7MIT - chains A and E of the 5 polymer chains in the assembly; structure by electron microscopy, 3.40 A resolution.

# Chain A
Molecule: ATP-sensitive inward rectifier potassium channel 8
Organism: Rattus norvegicus
Reference sequence: Q63664 (KCNJ8_RAT); residues 1-424 here = UniProt positions 1-424
Chain sequence (424 residues; row label = number of the first residue in the row):
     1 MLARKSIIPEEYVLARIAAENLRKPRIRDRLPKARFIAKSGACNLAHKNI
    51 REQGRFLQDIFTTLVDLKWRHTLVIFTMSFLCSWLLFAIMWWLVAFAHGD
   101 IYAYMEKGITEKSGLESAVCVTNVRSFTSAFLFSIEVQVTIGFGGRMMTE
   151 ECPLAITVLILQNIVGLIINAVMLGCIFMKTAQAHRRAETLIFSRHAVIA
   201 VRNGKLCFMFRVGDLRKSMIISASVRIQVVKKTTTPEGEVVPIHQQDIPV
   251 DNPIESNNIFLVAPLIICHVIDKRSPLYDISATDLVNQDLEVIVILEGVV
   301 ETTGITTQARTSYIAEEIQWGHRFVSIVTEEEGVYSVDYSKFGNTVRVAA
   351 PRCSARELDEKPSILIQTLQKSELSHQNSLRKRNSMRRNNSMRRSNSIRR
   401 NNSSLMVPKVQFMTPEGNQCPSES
Unresolved in the structure: 365-424
Cystine bridges: Cys-120/Cys-152
Ion coordination: K+ site 1: Thr-140 (shared with 1 residue of chain B; 1 residue of chain C; 1 residue of chain D); K+ site 2: Ile-141, Gly-142 (shared with 2 residues of chain B; 2 residues of chain C; 2 residues of chain D); K+ site 3: Gly-142, Phe-143 (shared with 2 residues of chain B; 2 residues of chain C; 2 residues of chain D)
Ligand contacts:
  - ATP (adenosine-5'-triphosphate), molecule 1: Asn-49, Ile-50, Arg-51
  - ATP, molecule 2: Ile-192, Phe-193, Arg-195, Leu-215, Tyr-339, Ser-340, Phe-342, Gly-343, Asn-344
  - Glyburide (GBM; 5-chloro-N-(2-{4-[(cyclohexylcarbamoyl)sulfamoyl]phenyl}ethyl)-2-methoxybenzamide): Met-1, Leu-2, Arg-4
  - phosphatidyl serine (P5S; O-[(R)-{[(2R)-2,3-bis(octadecanoyloxy)propyl]oxy}(hydroxy)phosphoryl]-L-serine), molecule 1: Leu-57, Gln-58, Phe-61, Ser-79, Ser-83, Ile-160, Leu-161, Ile-164, Ile-169, Val-172
  - phosphatidyl serine (P5S), molecule 2: Lys-68, Trp-69, Arg-70, Leu-73, Val-74, Thr-77, Met-78, Leu-81
  - phosphatidylethanolamine (PTY), molecule 1: Thr-63, Leu-67, His-71
  - phosphatidylethanolamine (PTY), molecule 2: Met-90, Leu-93, Val-94, Ala-97, His-98, Leu-154, Thr-157, Val-158
UniProt features mapped onto this chain:
  - motif: Thr-140 to Gly-145 (Selectivity filter)
  - site: Asn-170 (Role in the control of polyamine-mediated channel gating and in the blocking by intracellular magnesium)
  - modified residue: Ser-6 (Phosphoserine)
What the authors report for this chain:
  - contacts within the chain: Tyr-104/Asn-123
  - binding site for phosphatidyl serine: Arg-70

# Chain E
Molecule: Isoform SUR2B of ATP-binding cassette sub-family C member 9
Organism: Rattus norvegicus
Reference sequence: Q63563 (ABCC9_RAT), isoform Q63563-2; residues 1-1545 here = UniProt positions 1-1545
Chain sequence (1545 residues; row label = number of the first residue in the row):
     1 MSLSFCGNNISSYNIYHGVLQNPCFVDALNLVPHVFLLFITFPILFIGWG
    51 SQSSKVQIHHNTWLHFPGHNLRWILTFALLFVHVCEIAEGIVSDSQRASR
   101 HLHLFMPAVMGFVATTTSIVYYHNIETSNFPKLLLALFLYWVMAFITKTI
   151 KLVKYWQLGWGMSDLRFCITGVMVILNGLLMAVEINVIRVRRYVFFMNPQ
   201 KVKPPEDLQDLGVRFLQPFVNLLSKATYWWMNTLIISAHRKPIDLKAIGK
   251 LPIAMRAVTNYVCLKEAYEEQKKKAADHPNRTPSIWLAMYRAFGRPILLS
   301 STFRYLADLLGFAGPLCISGIVQRVNEPKNNTTRFSETLSSKEFLENAHV
   351 LAVLLFLALILQRTFLQASYYVTIETGINLRGALLAMIYNKILRLSTSNL
   401 SMGEMTLGQINNLVAIETNQLMWFLFLCPNLWAMPVQIIMGVILLYNLLG
   451 SSALVGAAVIVLLAPIQYFIATKLAEAQKSTLDYSTERLKKTNEILKGIK
   501 LLKLYAWEHIFCKSVEETRMKELSSLKTFALYTSLSIFMNAAIPIAAVLA
   551 TFVTHAYASGNNLKPAEAFASLSLFHILVTPLFLLSTVVRFAVKAIISVQ
   601 KLNEFLLSDEIGEDSWRTGEGTLPFESCKKHTGVQSKPINRKQPGRYHLD
   651 NYEQARRLRPAETEDVAIKVTNGYFSWGSGLATLSNIDIRIPTGQLTMIV
   701 GQVGCGKSSLLLAILGEMQTLEGKVYWNNVNESEPSFEATRSRSRYSVAY
   751 AAQKPWLLNATVEENITFGSSFNRQRYKAVTDACSLQPDIDLLPFGDQTE
   801 IGERGINLSGGQRQRICVARALYQNTNIVFLDDPFSALDIHLSDHLMQEG
   851 ILKFLQDDKRTVVLVTHKLQYLTHADWIIAMKDGSVLREGTLKDIQTKDV
   901 ELYEHWKTLMNRQDQELEKDMEADQTTLERKTLRRAMYSREAKAQMEDED
   951 EEEEEEEDEDDNMSTVMRLRTKMPWKTCWWYLTSGGFFLLFLMIFSKLLK
  1001 HSVIVAIDYWLATWTSEYSINDPGKADQTFYVAGFSILCGAGIFLCLVTS
  1051 LTVEWMGLTAAKNLHHNLLNKIILGPIRFFDTTPLGLILNRFSADTNIID
  1101 QHIPPTLESLTRSTLLCLSAIGMISYATPVFLIALAPLGVAFYFIQKYFR
  1151 VASKDLQELDDSTQLPLLCHFSETAEGLTTIRAFRHETRFKQRMLELTDT
  1201 NNIAYLFLSAANRWLEVRTDYLGACIVLTASIASISGSSNSGLVGLGLLY
  1251 ALTITNYLNWVVRNLADLEVQMGAVKKVNSFLTMESENYEGTMDPSQVPE
  1301 HWPQEGEIKIHDLCVRYENNLKPVLKHVKAYIKPGQKVGICGRTGSGKSS
  1351 LSLAFFRMVDIFDGKIVIDGIDISKLPLHTLRSRLSIILQDPILFSGSIR
  1401 FNLDPECKCTDDRLWEALEIAQLKNMVKSLPGGLDATVTEGGENFSVGQR
  1451 QLFCLARAFVRKSSILIMDEATASIDMATENILQKVVMTAFADRTVVTIA
  1501 HRVHTILTADLVIVMKRGNILEYDTPESLLAQEDGVFASFVRADM
Unresolved in the structure: 619-663, 733-740, 911-960, 1542-1545
Cystine bridges: Cys-6/Cys-24
Covalently attached groups: N-acetylglucosamine (NAG) linked to Asn-9
Ligand contacts:
  - ATP (adenosine-5'-triphosphate): Thr-397, Ser-398, Asn-399, Trp-677, Thr-683, Val-703, Gly-704, Cys-705, Gly-706, Lys-707, Ser-708, Ser-709, Gln-753
  - Glyburide (GBM; 5-chloro-N-(2-{4-[(cyclohexylcarbamoyl)sulfamoyl]phenyl}ethyl)-2-methoxybenzamide): Arg-304, Tyr-370, Ile-374, Ile-378, Met-422, Trp-423, Phe-426, Leu-427, Asn-430, Pro-581, Leu-584, Tyr-1205, Leu-1208, Ser-1209, Asn-1212, Arg-1213, Arg-1263
  - phosphatidyl serine (P5S; O-[(R)-{[(2R)-2,3-bis(octadecanoyloxy)propyl]oxy}(hydroxy)phosphoryl]-L-serine), molecule 1: His-65, Phe-66, Pro-67, Gly-68, His-69, Asn-70, Leu-71, Leu-75, Ala-78, Phe-81, Val-82, Val-172, Ile-175, Gly-178, Leu-179, Ala-182, Val-183, Asn-186, Lys-225
  - phosphatidyl serine (P5S), molecule 2: Ile-74, Phe-77, Ala-78, Phe-81, Gln-217, Pro-218, Leu-222, Lys-225, Ala-226, Leu-299, Phe-303, Leu-306, Leu-310, Leu-361, Thr-364, Phe-365, Ala-368, Tyr-371, Val-372
  - phosphatidylethanolamine (PTY), molecule 1: Phe-42, Leu-45, Phe-46, Ile-47, Thr-117, Val-120, Asn-124
  - phosphatidylethanolamine (PTY), molecule 2: Trp-63, His-123, Thr-127, Val-220, Asn-221, Leu-223, Ser-224, Thr-227, Trp-229, Ile-360, Tyr-1221
  - phosphatidylethanolamine (PTY), molecule 3: Trp-73, Leu-80, Thr-116, Ile-119, Val-120, His-123, Asn-124, Leu-223
  - phosphatidylethanolamine (PTY), molecule 4: Phe-81, Leu-309, Leu-310, Ala-313, Leu-316, Cys-317, Leu-345, Leu-351, Leu-354, Leu-357, Ala-358, Leu-361
  - phosphatidylethanolamine (PTY), molecule 5: Ile-87, Ala-88, Ile-91, Ser-95, His-349, Val-353, Phe-356, Leu-1228, Ile-1232
  - phosphatidylethanolamine (PTY), molecule 6: Trp-229, Asn-232, Ile-236, Ile-1145, Trp-1214, Arg-1218, Tyr-1221, Leu-1222, Cys-1225
  - phosphatidylethanolamine (PTY), molecule 7: Arg-295, Leu-298, Leu-299, Thr-302
UniProt features mapped onto this chain:
  - binding site (ATP): Gly-701 to Ser-708, Gly-1342 to Ser-1349
  - glycosylation (N-linked (GlcNAc...) asparagine): Asn-9, Asn-330, Asn-331
What the authors report for this chain:
  - post-translational modification sites: Asn-9
  - contacts within the chain: Phe-215/Trp-230 (hydrophobic contact), Phe-215/Tyr-371 (hydrophobic contact), Phe-215/Phe-1207 (hydrophobic contact), Phe-215/Leu-1206 (hydrophobic contact), Arg-166/Thr-338, Leu-165/Leu-339 (hydrophobic contact), Leu-165/Phe-344 (hydrophobic contact)
  - binding site for Glyburide: Arg-304, Tyr-1205

# Chain A / chain E interface
Pairs across the interface (57; chain A residue first):
  Met-1(A) with Phe-583(E), hydrophobic; Leu-584(E), hydrophobic; Trp-1260(E), hydrophobic
  Lys-5(A) with Phe-591(E)
  Ile-8(A) with Leu-482(E), hydrophobic
  Tyr-12(A) with Leu-489(E), hydrophobic; Ser-1093(E), hydrogen bond
  Val-13(A) with Arg-804(E), hydrogen bond (backbone-side chain); Asn-1090(E)
  Leu-14(A) with Arg-804(E); Asn-1090(E), hydrogen bond (backbone-side chain)
  Ala-15(A) with Arg-804(E); Gly-1086(E)
  Ile-17(A) with Pro-1084(E), hydrophobic; Leu-1087(E), hydrophobic
  Ala-19(A) with Glu-800(E)
  Glu-20(A) with Glu-800(E)
  Asn-21(A) with Phe-795(E)
  Leu-22(A) with Gln-798(E); Glu-800(E)
  His-47(A) with Lys-55(E); Ile-58(E)
  Lys-48(A) with Gln-209(E), hydrogen bond (side chain-backbone)
  Asn-49(A) with Gln-209(E)
  Arg-55(A) with Trp-49(E), hydrogen bond (side chain-backbone); Asn-129(E); Phe-130(E)
  Phe-56(A) with Phe-130(E)
  Leu-57(A) with Phe-130(E), hydrophobic
  Asp-59(A) with Ser-51(E)
  Ile-60(A) with Ile-47(E); Gly-48(E)
  Thr-63(A) with Ile-47(E); Trp-49(E); Gly-50(E), hydrogen bond (side chain-backbone); Ser-51(E), hydrogen bond (side chain-backbone)
  Leu-64(A) with Ile-47(E), hydrophobic
  His-71(A) with Phe-46(E)
  Val-74(A) with Phe-46(E), hydrophobic
  Ile-75(A) with Ile-47(E), hydrophobic
  Met-78(A) with Phe-46(E), hydrophobic
  Cys-82(A) with Phe-39(E), hydrophobic
  Leu-86(A) with Phe-36(E), hydrophobic; Phe-39(E), hydrophobic
  Ile-89(A) with Val-35(E), hydrophobic
  Trp-92(A) with Phe-5(E), hydrophobic
  Leu-93(A) with Phe-25(E), hydrophobic; Ala-28(E), hydrophobic; Val-32(E), hydrophobic
  Phe-96(A) with Tyr-13(E), hydrophobic
  Ala-97(A) with Val-19(E); Phe-25(E), hydrophobic
  Ile-101(A) with Tyr-13(E), hydrophobic
  Tyr-102(A) with Ile-10(E), hydrophobic; Tyr-13(E)
  Met-105(A) with Ile-10(E), hydrophobic; Tyr-13(E), hydrophobic
Also at the interface, not in a pair above, chain A (47 interface residues in all): Leu-2, Ile-7, Pro-9, Glu-11, Arg-16, Leu-45, Ala-46, Gly-54, Thr-62, Leu-85, Met-90
Also at the interface, not in a pair above, chain E (60 interface residues in all): Asn-14, Ile-15, Asn-22, Cys-24, Leu-29, Phe-42, Pro-43, Ile-44, Gln-57, Lys-132, Leu-133, Ala-415, Ile-416, Asn-419, Gln-420, Trp-423, Leu-427, Thr-799, Gly-805, Ile-806, Leu-1089, Asn-1097, Leu-1165, Leu-1168
From the paper, about this interface:
  - interface residues, chain E: Arg-804(E), Asn-1090(E)

# Summary
Chain A and chain E form an interface of 47 and 60 residues respectively; the contacts include 7 hydrogen
bonds. Polar pairs include Tyr-12(A)/Ser-1093(E), Val-13(A)/Arg-804(E) and Leu-14(A)/Asn-1090(E). The paper
reports a binding site for Glyburide at Arg-304(E) and Tyr-1205(E); a binding site for phosphatidyl serine at
Arg-70(A).
Here chain A is ATP-sensitive inward rectifier potassium channel 8 and chain E is Isoform SUR2B of ATP-binding
cassette sub-family C member 9, both from Rattus norvegicus. Entry 7MIT (Vascular KATP channel: Kir6.1 SUR2B
propeller-like conformation 1) was determined by electron microscopy (same publication as 7MJO, 7MJP and
7MJQ).
